1M1A - chains J and B of the 10 polymer chains in the assembly; structure by X-ray diffraction, 2.65 A resolution.

[Chain J]
Molecule: Palindromic 146 Base Pair DNA Fragment
Sequence (146 nucleotides; each row starts with the number of its first residue):
   147 ATCAATATCC ACCTGCAGAT TCTACCAAAA GTGTATTTGG AAACTGCTCC ATCAAAAGGC
   207 ATGTTCAGCG GAATTCCGCT GAACATGCCT TTTGATGGAG CAGTTTCCAA ATACACTTTT
   267 GGTAGAATCT GCAGGTGGAT ATTGAT
Small-molecule neighbours: gamma-amino-butanoic acid / beta-alanine / 3-amino-(dimethylpropylamine) / IMT / 4-amino-(1-methylpyrrole)-2-carboxylic acid: DT282, DG283, DG284, DA285, DT286, DA287, DT288

[Chain B]
Molecule: Histone H4
Source organism: Xenopus laevis
UniProtKB: A0A8J1LTD2 (A0A8J1LTD2_XENLA); residues 1-102 here correspond to UniProt positions 15-116 (UniProt number = residue number + 14)
Amino-acid sequence (102 residues; row label = number of the first residue in the row):
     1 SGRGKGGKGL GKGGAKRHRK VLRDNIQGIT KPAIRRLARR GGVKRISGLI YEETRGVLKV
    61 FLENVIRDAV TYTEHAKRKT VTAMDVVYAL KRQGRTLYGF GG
Not modelled in the structure: 1-22

[Chain J / chain B interface]
Pairs across the interface - 13 pairs, chain J then chain B:
  DC225(J) / Arg-45(B)  base contact
  DT226(J) / Arg-45(B)  hydrogen bond to the sugar
  DT226(J) / Ile-46(B)  sugar contact
  DT226(J) / Ser-47(B)  phosphate contact
  DT226(J) / Gly-48(B)  hydrogen bond to the phosphate
  DG227(J) / Arg-35(B)  salt bridge to the phosphate
  DG227(J) / Arg-45(B)  phosphate contact
  DG227(J) / Ile-46(B)  hydrogen bond to the phosphate
  DG246(J) / Lys-79(B)  salt bridge to the phosphate
  DG246(J) / Thr-80(B)  phosphate contact
  DC247(J) / Arg-78(B)  phosphate contact
  DC247(J) / Lys-79(B)  hydrogen bond to the phosphate
  DC247(J) / Thr-80(B)  hydrogen bond to the phosphate
Also at the interface, not in a pair above, chain J (7 interface residues in all): DA228, DA248
Also at the interface, not in a pair above, chain B (11 interface residues in all): Arg-39, Lys-44, Tyr-51

[Summary]
Chain J and chain B form an interface of 7 and 11 residues respectively; the contacts include 5 hydrogen bonds
and 2 salt bridges. Among the polar pairs are DT226(J)/Arg-45(B), DT226(J)/Gly-48(B) and DG227(J)/Ile-46(B).
Chain J is Palindromic 146 Base Pair DNA Fragment and chain B is Histone H4 (Xenopus laevis); the structure,
Ligand binding alters the structure and dynamics of nucleosomal DNA, was determined by X-ray diffraction (same
publication as 1M18 and 1M19).
